8XGC - chains I and X of the 29 polymer chains in the assembly; structure by electron microscopy, 3.70 A resolution.

# Chain I
Molecule: Topoisomerase 1-associated factor 1
From: Saccharomyces cerevisiae
UniProt: P53840 (TOF1_YEAST); numbering as in UniProt (aligned over 1-1238)
Chain sequence (1238 residues; row label = number of the first residue in the row):
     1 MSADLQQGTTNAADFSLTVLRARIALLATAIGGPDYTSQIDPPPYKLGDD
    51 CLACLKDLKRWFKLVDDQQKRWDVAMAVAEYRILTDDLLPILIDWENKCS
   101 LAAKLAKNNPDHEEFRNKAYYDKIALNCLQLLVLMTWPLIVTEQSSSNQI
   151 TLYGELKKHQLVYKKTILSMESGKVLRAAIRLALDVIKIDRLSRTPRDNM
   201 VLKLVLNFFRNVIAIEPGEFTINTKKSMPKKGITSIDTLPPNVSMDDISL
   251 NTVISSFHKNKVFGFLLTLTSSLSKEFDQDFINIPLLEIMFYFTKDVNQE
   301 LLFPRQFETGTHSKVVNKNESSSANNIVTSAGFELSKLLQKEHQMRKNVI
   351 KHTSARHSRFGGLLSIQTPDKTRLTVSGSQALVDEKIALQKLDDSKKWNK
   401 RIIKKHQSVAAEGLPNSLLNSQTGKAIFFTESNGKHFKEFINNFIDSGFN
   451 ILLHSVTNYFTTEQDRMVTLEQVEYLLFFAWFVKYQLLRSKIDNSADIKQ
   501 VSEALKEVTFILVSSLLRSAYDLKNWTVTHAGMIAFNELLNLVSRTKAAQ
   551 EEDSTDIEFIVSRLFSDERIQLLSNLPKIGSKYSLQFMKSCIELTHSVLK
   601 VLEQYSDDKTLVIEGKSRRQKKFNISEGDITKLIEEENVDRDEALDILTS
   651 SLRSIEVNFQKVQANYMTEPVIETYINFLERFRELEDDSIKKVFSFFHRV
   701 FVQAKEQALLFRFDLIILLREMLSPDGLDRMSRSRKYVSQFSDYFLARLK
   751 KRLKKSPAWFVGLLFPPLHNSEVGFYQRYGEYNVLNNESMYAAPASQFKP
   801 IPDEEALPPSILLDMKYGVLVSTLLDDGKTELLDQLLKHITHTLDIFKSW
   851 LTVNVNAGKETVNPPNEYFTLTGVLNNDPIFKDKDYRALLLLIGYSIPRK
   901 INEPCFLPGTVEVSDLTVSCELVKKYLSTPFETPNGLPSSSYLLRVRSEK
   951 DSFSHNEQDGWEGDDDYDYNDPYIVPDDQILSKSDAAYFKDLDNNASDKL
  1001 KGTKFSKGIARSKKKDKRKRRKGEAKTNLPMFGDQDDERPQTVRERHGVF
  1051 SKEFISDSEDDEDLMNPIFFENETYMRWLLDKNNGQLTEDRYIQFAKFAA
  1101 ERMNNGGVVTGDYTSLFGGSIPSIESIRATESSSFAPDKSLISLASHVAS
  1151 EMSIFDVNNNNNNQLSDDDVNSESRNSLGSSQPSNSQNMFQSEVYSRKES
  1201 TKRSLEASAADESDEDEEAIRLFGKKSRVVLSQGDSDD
Unresolved in the structure: 1-10, 306-328, 552-554, 782-1238
Swiss-Prot annotation at these positions:
  - modified residue (Phosphoserine): Ser-626, Ser-654, Ser-1056, Ser-1058, Ser-1213

# Chain X
Molecule: 51-nt DNA strand
From: Saccharomyces cerevisiae
Sequence (51 nucleotides; row label = number of the first residue in the row):
     9 TTAAATTTTGCATACGATCGATTAATTTTTGAGTGTGTTTTTTTTTTTTT
    59 T

# Interface between chain I and chain X
Pairs across the interface - 6 pairs, chain I then chain X:
  Arg-401(I) / DT36(X)  salt bridge to the phosphate
  Arg-618(I) / DC23(X)  hydrogen bond to the phosphate
  Arg-618(I) / DG24(X)  salt bridge to the phosphate
  Thr-668(I) / DC27(X)  phosphate contact
  His-769(I) / DC27(X)  phosphate contact
  His-769(I) / DG28(X)  phosphate contact
Interface residues without a listed pair, chain I (8 interface residues in all): Trp-398, Ile-403, His-406, Asn-665
Interface residues without a listed pair, chain X (8 interface residues in all): DT26, DT35, DT38

# Overview
Chain I and chain X each contribute 8 residues to their interface; the contacts include 1 hydrogen bond and 2
salt bridges. Polar pairs include Arg-618(I)/DC23(X), Arg-401(I)/DT36(X) and Arg-618(I)/DG24(X).
Chain I is Topoisomerase 1-associated factor 1 and chain X is a 51-nt DNA strand, both from Saccharomyces
cerevisiae; the structure, Structure of yeast replisome associated with FACT and histone hexamer, Composite
map, was determined by electron microscopy.
